8FCT - chains D and E of the 7 polymer chains in the assembly; structure by electron microscopy, 3.42 A resolution.

# Chain D (and E)
Name: Transitional endoplasmic reticulum ATPase
Source organism: Homo sapiens
Notes: EC 3.6.4.6; chain E of this document is another copy of the same molecule, construct and numbering; everything in this record applies to it too
UniProtKB: P55072 (TERA_HUMAN); residue numbers follow UniProt; this construct covers 1-806
Sequence (806 residues; each row starts with the number of its first residue):
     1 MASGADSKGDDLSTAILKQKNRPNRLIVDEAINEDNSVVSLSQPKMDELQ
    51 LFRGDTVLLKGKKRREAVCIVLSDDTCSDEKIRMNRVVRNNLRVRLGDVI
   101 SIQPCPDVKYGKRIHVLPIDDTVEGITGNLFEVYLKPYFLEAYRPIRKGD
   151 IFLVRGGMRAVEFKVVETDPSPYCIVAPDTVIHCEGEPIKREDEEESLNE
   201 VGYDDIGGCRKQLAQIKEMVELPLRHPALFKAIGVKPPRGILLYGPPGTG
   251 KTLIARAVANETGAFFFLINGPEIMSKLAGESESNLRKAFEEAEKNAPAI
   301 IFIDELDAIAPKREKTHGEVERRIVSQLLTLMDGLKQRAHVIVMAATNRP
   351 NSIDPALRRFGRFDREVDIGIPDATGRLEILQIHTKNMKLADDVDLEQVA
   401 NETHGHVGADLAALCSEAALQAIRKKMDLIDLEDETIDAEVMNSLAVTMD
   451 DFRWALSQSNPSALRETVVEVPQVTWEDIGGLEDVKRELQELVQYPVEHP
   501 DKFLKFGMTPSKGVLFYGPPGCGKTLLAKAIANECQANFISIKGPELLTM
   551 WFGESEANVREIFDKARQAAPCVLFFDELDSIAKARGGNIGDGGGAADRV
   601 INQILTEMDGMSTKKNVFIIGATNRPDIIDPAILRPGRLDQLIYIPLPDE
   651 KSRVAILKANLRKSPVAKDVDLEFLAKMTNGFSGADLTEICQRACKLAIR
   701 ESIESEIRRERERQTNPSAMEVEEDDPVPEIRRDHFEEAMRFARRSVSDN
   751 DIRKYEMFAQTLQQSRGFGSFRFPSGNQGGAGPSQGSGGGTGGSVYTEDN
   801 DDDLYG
Unresolved in the structure: 1-22, 708-727, 764-806
Ligand contacts:
  - ADP (adenosine-5'-diphosphate), molecule 1: Asp205, Ile206, Gly207, Gly208, Pro247, Gly248, Thr249, Gly250, Thr252, Leu253, Asp304, Ile380, His384, Gly408, Ala409, Ala412
  - ADP, molecule 2: Asp478, Ile479, Gly480, Leu482, Pro520, Gly521, Cys522, Gly523, Lys524, Thr525, Leu526, Asp577, Ile656, Asn660, Gly684, Ala685, Thr688
UniProt features mapped onto this chain:
  - region: Thr797 to Gly806 (Interaction with UBXN6)
  - motif: Asp802 to Gly806 (PIM motif)
  - binding site (ATP): Pro247 to Leu253, Asn348, His384, Gly521 to Leu526
  - modified residue: Ala2 (N-acetylalanine), Ser3 (Phosphoserine), Ser7 (Phosphoserine), Ser13 (Phosphoserine), Ser37 (Phosphoserine), Lys315 (N6,N6,N6-trimethyllysine), Thr436 (Phosphothreonine), Ser462 (Phosphoserine), Lys502 (N6-acetyllysine), Lys505 (N6-acetyllysine), Lys668 (N6-acetyllysine), Ser702 (Phosphoserine), Lys754 (N6-acetyllysine), Ser770 (Phosphoserine), Ser775 (Phosphoserine), Ser787 (Phosphoserine), Tyr805 (Phosphotyrosine)
  - cross-link (Glycyl lysine isopeptide (Lys-Gly)): Lys8 (interchain with G-Cter in SUMO2), Lys18 (interchain with G-Cter in SUMO2)
  - natural variant: Arg95 (R95G: In IBMPFD1), Gly97 (G97E: In CMT2Y), Ile126 (I126F: In IBMPFD1; uncertain significance), Arg155 (R155C: In IBMPFD1; R155H: In FTDALS6 and IBMPFD1; R155L: In IBMPFD1; R155P: In IBMPFD1; R155S: In IBMPFD1), Arg159 (R159G: In FTDALS6; R159H: In IBMPFD1), Ala160 (A160T: In IBMPFD1; uncertain significance), Glu185 (E185K: In CMT2Y), Arg191 (R191Q: In FTDALS6 and IBMPFD1), Leu198 (L198W: In IBMPFD1), Ala232 (A232E: In IBMPFD1), Ile254 (I254F: In IBMPFD1; uncertain significance), Ile369 (I369T: In IBMPFD1; uncertain significance), 2 further natural variant entries in UniProt
  - mutagenesis: Phe52 to Asp55 (Abolishes interaction with NPLOC4; when associated with A-110), Arg53 (R53A: Minor effect on affinity for ATP and ADP), Arg86 (R86A: Strongly increased affinity for ATP. Strongly reduced affinity for ADP), Tyr110 (Y110A: Abolishes interaction with NPLOC4; when associated with 52-A--A-55), Arg113 to His115 (Severely reduced binding to DERL1), Phe131 (F131R: Severely reduced binding to DERL1), Leu140 (L140D: Severely reduced binding to DERL1), Asp179 (D179R: No effect on binding to DERL1), His183 (H183W: Severely reduced binding to DERL1), Lys251 (K251Q: Impairs ERAD degradation of HMGCR and does not inhibit interaction with RHBDD1; when associated with Q-524), Glu305 (E305Q: Defect in ubiquitin-dependent protein degradation by the proteasome; when associated with Q-578), Lys312 (K312A: Does not affect methylation by VCPKMT), 8 further mutagenesis entries in UniProt

# Interface between chain D and chain E
Contacting residue pairs - 97 pairs, chain D then chain E:
  Arg25(D) - Asp431(E)  salt bridge
  Ile27(D) - Asp428(E)
  Val99(D) - Asp431(E)
  Gln215(D) - Gln458(E)  hydrogen bond
  Glu218(D) - Arg424(E)
  Leu222(D) - Arg424(E)
  Leu222(D) - Met427(E)  hydrophobic
  His226(D) - Met427(E)
  His226(D) - Glu433(E)  salt bridge
  Ala228(D) - Asp434(E)
  Ala228(D) - Glu435(E)
  Leu229(D) - Ile423(E)  hydrophobic
  Leu229(D) - Met427(E)  hydrophobic
  Phe230(D) - Leu420(E)  hydrophobic
  Lys231(D) - Glu435(E)  salt bridge
  Ala232(D) - Gly125(E)
  Ala232(D) - Arg159(E)  hydrogen bond (backbone-side chain)
  Ala232(D) - Ile437(E)  hydrophobic
  Ile233(D) - Arg159(E)
  Ile233(D) - Ile437(E)  hydrophobic
  Gly234(D) - Met158(E)  hydrogen bond (backbone-backbone)
  Gly234(D) - Arg159(E)
  Val235(D) - Met158(E)  hydrophobic
  Val235(D) - Ser416(E)
  Val235(D) - Ala419(E)  hydrophobic
  Val235(D) - Leu420(E)  hydrophobic
  His317(D) - His317(E)
  Glu319(D) - Val320(E)
  Arg322(D) - Glu321(E)  salt bridge
  Arg323(D) - Met275(E)
  Arg323(D) - Ser276(E)
  Arg323(D) - Lys277(E)
  Arg323(D) - Leu278(E)
  Ser326(D) - Pro272(E)
  Ser326(D) - Met275(E)
  Ser326(D) - Ser276(E)
  Leu329(D) - Pro272(E)  hydrophobic
  Thr330(D) - Pro272(E)
  Thr330(D) - Glu273(E)
  Arg359(D) - Glu305(E)  salt bridge
  Arg359(D) - Asn348(E)
  Phe360(D) - Ala409(E)
  Arg362(D) - Glu305(E)  salt bridge
  Arg365(D) - Glu417(E)  salt bridge
  Glu488(D) - Lys696(E)  salt bridge
  Glu491(D) - Arg700(E)
  Tyr495(D) - Ile703(E)  hydrophobic
  His499(D) - Ile703(E)
  Lys502(D) - Ile699(E)
  Lys502(D) - Ser702(E)
  Lys502(D) - Glu706(E)  salt bridge
  Phe503(D) - Ile699(E)  hydrophobic
  Lys505(D) - Pro665(E)
  Lys505(D) - Val728(E)
  Lys505(D) - Pro729(E)  hydrogen bond (side chain-backbone)
  Phe506(D) - Ser664(E)  hydrogen bond (backbone-side chain)
  Phe506(D) - Pro665(E)  hydrophobic
  Phe506(D) - Cys695(E)  hydrogen bond (backbone-side chain)
  Phe506(D) - Ala698(E)  hydrophobic
  Phe506(D) - Ile699(E)  hydrophobic
  Phe506(D) - Val728(E)
  Phe506(D) - Ile731(E)  hydrophobic
  Gly507(D) - Gln692(E)  hydrogen bond (backbone-side chain)
  Met508(D) - Gln692(E)
  Met508(D) - Cys695(E)  hydrophobic
  Met508(D) - Lys696(E)
  Met508(D) - Ile699(E)  hydrophobic
  Thr509(D) - Gln692(E)  hydrogen bond (backbone-side chain)
  Arg560(D) - Arg465(E)
  Asp564(D) - Arg465(E)  salt bridge
  Arg567(D) - Leu464(E)
  Arg567(D) - Arg465(E)
  Gly593(D) - Arg586(E)
  Gly593(D) - Gly587(E)
  Gly593(D) - Gly591(E)
  Gly594(D) - Ala585(E)
  Gly594(D) - Arg586(E)
  Gly594(D) - Gly587(E)
  Gly595(D) - Lys584(E)
  Gly595(D) - Ala585(E)  hydrogen bond (backbone-backbone)
  Gly595(D) - Gly587(E)
  Ala597(D) - Leu548(E)  hydrophobic
  Ala597(D) - Phe552(E)
  Asp598(D) - Phe552(E)
  Arg599(D) - Phe552(E)  hydrogen bond (side chain-backbone)
  Arg599(D) - Gly553(E)
  Asn602(D) - Leu548(E)
  Asn602(D) - Phe552(E)
  Gln603(D) - Thr549(E)
  Thr606(D) - Pro545(E)
  Glu607(D) - Arg465(E)  salt bridge
  Lys614(D) - Glu402(E)  salt bridge
  Arg635(D) - Glu578(E)  salt bridge
  Gln641(D) - Lys696(E)
  Gln763(D) - Arg741(E)
  Gln763(D) - Phe742(E)
  Gln763(D) - Arg744(E)  hydrogen bond
Other interface residues (no listed pair), chain D (61 interface residues in all): Pro238, Gln327, Ala356, Leu492, Leu605, Lys615, Arg638
Other interface residues (no listed pair), chain E (67 interface residues in all): Pro247, Ala413, Met442, Trp454, Ser459, Lys663, Glu730

# Summary
Chain D and chain E form an interface of 61 and 67 residues respectively; the contacts include 11 hydrogen
bonds and 13 salt bridges. Polar contacts include Arg25(D)-Asp431(E), His226(D)-Glu433(E) and
Lys231(D)-Glu435(E). Ligands of chain D: ADP.
Chain D and chain E are both Transitional endoplasmic reticulum ATPase (Homo sapiens); the structure, Cryo-EM
structure of p97:UBXD1 lariat mutant, was determined by electron microscopy (same publication as 8FCL, 8FCM,
8FCN, 8FCO, 8FCP, 8FCQ and 8FCR).
